PDB entry 5S4M | X-ray diffraction, 2.15 A resolution | chains B and C of the 6 polymer chains in the assembly

# Chain B
Molecule: Tubulin beta-2B chain
From: Bos taurus
UniProt: Q6B856 (TBB2B_BOVIN); the author numbering skips numbers that UniProt does not, so the offset changes along the chain: 1-42 = UniProt 1-42; 45-360 = UniProt 43-358; 369-455 = UniProt 359-445
Sequence (445 residues; each row starts with the number of its first residue; note: 10 numbers in that range are skipped by the numbering (no residue carries them; nothing is unmodelled there)):
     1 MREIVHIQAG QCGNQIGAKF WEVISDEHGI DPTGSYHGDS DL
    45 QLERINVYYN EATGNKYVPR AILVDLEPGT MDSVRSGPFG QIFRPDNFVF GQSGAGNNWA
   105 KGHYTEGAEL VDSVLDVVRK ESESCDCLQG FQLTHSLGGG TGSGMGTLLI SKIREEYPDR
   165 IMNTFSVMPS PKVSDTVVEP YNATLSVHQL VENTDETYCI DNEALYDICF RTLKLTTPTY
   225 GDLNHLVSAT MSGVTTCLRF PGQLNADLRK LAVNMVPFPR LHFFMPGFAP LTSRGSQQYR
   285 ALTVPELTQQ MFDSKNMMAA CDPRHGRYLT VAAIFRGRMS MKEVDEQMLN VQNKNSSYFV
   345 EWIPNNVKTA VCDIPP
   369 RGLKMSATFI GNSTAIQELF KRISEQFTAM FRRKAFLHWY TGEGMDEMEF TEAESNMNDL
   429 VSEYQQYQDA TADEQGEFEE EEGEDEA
Unresolved in the structure: 279-280, 438-455
Bound ions: Mg2+: Gln11 (together with GDP); Ca2+: Glu113 (shared with Glu284(C) of chain C)
Residues lining bound ligands:
  - GDP (guanosine-5'-diphosphate): Gly10, Gln11, Cys12, Gln15, Ile16, Asp69, Ala99, Asn101, Ser140, Gly142, Gly143, Gly144, Thr145, Gly146, Ser147, Val171, Pro173, Val177, Asp179, Glu183, Asn206, Leu209, Tyr224, Leu227, Asn228
  - N-ethyl-2-fluoro-4-(methylsulfonyl)aniline (WV4): Val23, His229, Ala233, Thr234, Ser236, Gly237, Phe272, Arg320, Pro360, Leu371, Ser374, Thr376
Curated features (UniProtKB/Swiss-Prot):
  - motif: Met1 to Ile4 (MREI motif)
  - binding site (GTP): Gln11, Glu71, Ser140, Gly144, Thr145, Gly146, Asn206, Asn228
  - binding site (Mg(2+)): Glu71
  - modified residue: Ser40 (Phosphoserine), Thr57 (Phosphothreonine), Lys60 (N6-acetyllysine), Ser174 (Phosphoserine), Thr287 (Phosphothreonine), Thr292 (Phosphothreonine), Arg320 (Omega-N-methylarginine), Glu448 (5-glutamyl polyglutamate)
  - cross-link (Glycyl lysine isopeptide (Lys-Gly)): Lys60 (interchain with G-Cter in ubiquitin), Lys326 (interchain with G-Cter in ubiquitin)
Reported in the primary citation:
  - binding site for N-ethyl-2-fluoro-4-(methylsulfonyl)aniline: Phe272, Arg320, Ser374, Thr376

# Chain C
Molecule: Tubulin alpha-1B chain
From: Bos taurus
UniProt: P81947 (TBA1B_BOVIN); residue numbers follow UniProt; this construct covers 1-451
Sequence (451 residues; numbered 1 to 451; the number before each row is that of its first residue):
     1 MRECISIHVG QAGVQIGNAC WELYCLEHGI QPDGQMPSDK TIGGGDDSFN TFFSETGAGK
    61 HVPRAVFVDL EPTVIDEVRT GTYRQLFHPE QLITGKEDAA NNYARGHYTI GKEIIDLVLD
   121 RIRKLADQCT GLQGFLVFHS FGGGTGSGFT SLLMERLSVD YGKKSKLEFS IYPAPQVSTA
   181 VVEPYNSILT THTTLEHSDC AFMVDNEAIY DICRRNLDIE RPTYTNLNRL ISQIVSSITA
   241 SLRFDGALNV DLTEFQTNLV PYPRIHFPLA TYAPVISAEK AYHEQLSVAE ITNACFEPAN
   301 QMVKCDPRHG KYMACCLLYR GDVVPKDVNA AIATIKTKRS IQFVDWCPTG FKVGINYQPP
   361 TVVPGGDLAK VQRAVCMLSN TTAIAEAWAR LDHKFDLMYA KRAFVHWYVG EGMEEGEFSE
   421 AREDMAALEK DYEEVGVDSV EGEGEEEGEE Y
Unresolved in the structure: 441-451
Bound ions: Ca2+ site 1: Asp39, Thr41, Gly44, Glu55; Ca2+ site 2: Glu284 (shared with Glu113(B) of chain B)
Residues lining bound ligands: GTP (guanosine-5'-triphosphate): Gly10, Gln11, Ala12, Gln15, Ile16, Asp69, Asp98, Ala99, Ala100, Asn101, Ser140, Gly142, Gly143, Gly144, Thr145, Gly146, Ile171, Pro173, Val177, Ser178, Thr179, Glu183, Asn206, Tyr224, Leu227, Asn228, Ile231
Reported in the primary citation:
  - binding site for N-ethyl-2-fluoro-4-(methylsulfonyl)aniline: Thr225, Asn228

# Chain B / chain C interface
Pairs across the interface - 38 pairs, chain B then chain C:
  Gln96(B) - Met1(C)
  Gln96(B) - Arg2(C)
  Asn101(B) - Glu254(C)  hydrogen bond
  Asp179(B) - Lys352(C)  hydrogen bond (backbone-side chain)
  Thr180(B) - Glu254(C)
  Thr180(B) - Asn258(C)
  Val181(B) - Asn258(C)  hydrogen bond (backbone-side chain)
  Val182(B) - Thr257(C)
  Thr221(B) - Lys326(C)
  Thr221(B) - Asn329(C)
  Ala397(B) - Trp346(C)
  Met398(B) - Trp346(C)
  Arg400(B) - Asp345(C)  salt bridge
  Arg400(B) - Ser439(C)  hydrogen bond
  Arg401(B) - Tyr262(C)  hydrogen bond (backbone-side chain)
  Arg401(B) - Asp345(C)  salt bridge
  Arg401(B) - Trp346(C)
  Arg401(B) - Glu434(C)  hydrogen bond (side chain-backbone)
  Arg401(B) - Val435(C)
  Arg401(B) - Val437(C)  hydrogen bond (side chain-backbone)
  Arg401(B) - Asp438(C)
  Arg401(B) - Ser439(C)  hydrogen bond
  Lys402(B) - Tyr262(C)
  Ala403(B) - Pro261(C)
  Ala403(B) - Tyr262(C)
  Ala403(B) - Trp346(C)  hydrophobic
  Phe404(B) - Thr257(C)
  Phe404(B) - Asn258(C)
  Phe404(B) - Val260(C)
  Phe404(B) - Pro261(C)  hydrogen bond (backbone-backbone)
  Phe404(B) - Trp346(C)  hydrophobic
  His406(B) - Val260(C)  hydrogen bond (side chain-backbone)
  His406(B) - Pro261(C)
  His406(B) - Tyr262(C)
  His406(B) - Pro263(C)
  Trp407(B) - Gln256(C)
  Trp407(B) - Thr257(C)  hydrogen bond (side chain-backbone)
  Trp407(B) - Val260(C)
Other interface residues (no listed pair), chain B (19 interface residues in all): Ser97, Gly100, Leu405
Other interface residues (no listed pair), chain C (23 interface residues in all): Pro325, Cys347, Pro348

# In short
Chain B and chain C form an interface of 19 and 23 residues respectively; the contacts include 11 hydrogen
bonds and 2 salt bridges. Polar pairs include Arg400(B)-Asp345(C), Arg401(B)-Asp345(C) and
Asn101(B)-Glu254(C). Bound to chain B: GDP and N-ethyl-2-fluoro-4-(methylsulfonyl)aniline. The paper reports a
binding site for N-ethyl-2-fluoro-4-(methylsulfonyl)aniline at Phe272(B), Arg320(B) and Thr225(C) among
others.
Chain B is Tubulin beta-2B chain and chain C is Tubulin alpha-1B chain, both from Bos taurus; the structure,
Tubulin-Z2142244288-complex, was determined by X-ray diffraction (same publication as 5S4L, 5S4N, 5S4O, 5S4P,
5S4Q, 5S4R and 52 further entries).
